Entry 6IST (X-ray diffraction, 1.75 A resolution); this record covers chains A and B of the 4 polymer chains in the assembly.

[Chain A (and B)]
Molecule: Lysin
Source organism: Enterococcus phage IMEEF1
Notes: chain B of this document is another copy of the same molecule, construct and numbering; everything in this record applies to it too
UniProtKB: S5MRN1 (S5MRN1_9CAUD); residues 168-237 here = UniProt positions 168-237
Chain sequence (70 residues; numbered 168 to 237; the number before each row is that of its first residue):
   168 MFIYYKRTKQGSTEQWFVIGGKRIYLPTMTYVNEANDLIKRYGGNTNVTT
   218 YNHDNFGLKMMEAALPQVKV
Reported in the primary citation:
  - self-association interface (contacts with another copy of this molecule); pairs are residue here / residue on that copy: Phe-184/Met-227 (hydrophobic contact), Lys-189/Ala-231 (hydrogen bond), Ile-191/Met-227 (hydrophobic contact), Leu-193/Met-227 (hydrophobic contact), Glu-201/Asn-222 (hydrogen bond), Arg-208/Asn-212 (hydrogen bond), Tyr-218/Arg-208 (hydrogen bond), Tyr-218/Tyr-209 (hydrogen bond), Trp-183, Ile-191, Met-227, Ala-230, Ala-231, Leu-232

[Chain A / chain B interface]
Pairs across the interface - 28 pairs, chain A then chain B:
  Ile-186(A) / Ala-231(B)  hydrophobic
  Gly-187(A) / Leu-232(B)
  Lys-189(A) / Ala-231(B)  hydrogen bond (side chain-backbone)
  Lys-189(A) / Pro-233(B)
  Ile-191(A) / Met-227(B)  hydrophobic
  Leu-193(A) / Met-227(B)  hydrophobic
  Thr-197(A) / Phe-223(B)
  Tyr-198(A) / Phe-223(B)
  Tyr-198(A) / Met-227(B)
  Glu-201(A) / Asn-222(B)  hydrogen bond
  Glu-201(A) / Phe-223(B)
  Glu-201(A) / Gly-224(B)
  Ala-202(A) / Met-227(B)
  Leu-205(A) / Tyr-218(B)
  Leu-205(A) / Gly-224(B)
  Arg-208(A) / Asn-212(B)  hydrogen bond (backbone-side chain)
  Arg-208(A) / Asn-214(B)
  Arg-208(A) / Thr-216(B)
  Arg-208(A) / Tyr-218(B)  hydrogen bond
  Tyr-209(A) / Phe-169(B)  hydrophobic
  Tyr-209(A) / Asn-212(B)
  Tyr-209(A) / Asn-214(B)
  Tyr-209(A) / Tyr-218(B)  hydrogen bond
  Gly-210(A) / Asn-212(B)
  Val-235(A) / Ala-230(B)
  Lys-236(A) / Ala-230(B)
  Val-237(A) / Lys-226(B)
  Val-237(A) / Met-227(B)  hydrophobic
Other interface residues (no listed pair), chain A (17 interface residues in all): Phe-184
Other interface residues (no listed pair), chain B (16 interface residues in all): Tyr-171, Met-228

[Overview]
The interface between chain A and chain B involves 17 residues on one side and 16 on the other; the contacts
include 5 hydrogen bonds. Polar pairs include Lys-189(A)/Ala-231(B), Glu-201(A)/Asn-222(B) and
Arg-208(A)/Asn-212(B). The paper reports a self-association interface involving Trp-183(A), Phe-184(A) and
Lys-189(A) among others.
Both chains are Lysin (Enterococcus phage IMEEF1). Entry 6IST (Crystal structure of a wild type endolysin
LysIME-EF1) was determined by X-ray diffraction (same publication as 6L00).
